PDB entry 5L5O | X-ray diffraction, 2.60 A resolution | chains E and F of the 28 polymer chains in the assembly

# Chain E
Protein: Proteasome subunit alpha type-6
Organism: Saccharomyces cerevisiae (strain ATCC 204508 / S288c)
Notes: EC 3.4.25.1
UniProtKB: P40302 (PSA6_YEAST); residues 0-233 here correspond to UniProt positions 1-234 (UniProt number = residue number + 1)
Sequence (234 residues; row label = number of the first residue in the row; numbering starts at 0):
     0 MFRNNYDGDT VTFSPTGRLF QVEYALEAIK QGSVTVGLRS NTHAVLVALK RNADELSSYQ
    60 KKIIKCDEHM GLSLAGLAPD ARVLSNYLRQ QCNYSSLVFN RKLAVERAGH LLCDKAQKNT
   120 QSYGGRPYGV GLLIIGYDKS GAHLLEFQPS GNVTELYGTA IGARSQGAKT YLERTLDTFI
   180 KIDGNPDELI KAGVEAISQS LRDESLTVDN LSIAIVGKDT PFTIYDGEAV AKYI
Unresolved in the structure: 0-2
Curated features (UniProtKB/Swiss-Prot):
  - modified residue: Ser13 (Phosphoserine)
  - cross-link: Lys190 (Glycyl lysine isopeptide (Lys-Gly) (interchain with G-Cter in ubiquitin))

# Chain F
Protein: Probable proteasome subunit alpha type-7
Organism: Saccharomyces cerevisiae (strain ATCC 204508 / S288c)
Notes: EC 3.4.25.1
UniProtKB: P21242 (PSA7_YEAST); residues -3 to 284 here correspond to UniProt positions 1-288 (UniProt number = residue number + 4)
Sequence (288 residues; numbered -3 to 284; the number before each row is that of its first residue; numbers below 1 keep their minus sign (Met-3 is residue -3)):
    -3 MTSIGTGYDL SNSVFSPDGR NFQVEYAVKA VENGTTSIGI KCNDGVVFAV EKLITSKLLV
    57 PQKNVKIQVV DRHIGCVYSG LIPDGRHLVN RGREEAASFK KLYKTPIPIP AFADRLGQYV
   117 QAHTLYNSVR PFGVSTIFGG VDKNGAHLYM LEPSGSYWGY KGAATGKGRQ SAKAELEKLV
   177 DHHPEGLSAR EAVKQAAKII YLAHEDNKEK DFELEISWCS LSETNGLHKF VKGDLLQEAI
   237 DFAQKEINGD DDEDEDDSDN VMSSDDENAP VATNANATTD QEGDIHLE
Unresolved in the structure: -3 to 1, 245-284
Curated features (UniProtKB/Swiss-Prot):
  - modified residue: Thr-2 (N-acetylthreonine)

# How chain E and chain F interact
Contacting residue pairs (61; chain E residue first):
  Asn4(E) with Leu6(F)
  Tyr5(E) with Asp5(F), hydrogen bond; Leu6(F), hydrophobic
  Thr9(E) with Arg126(F)
  Val10(E) with Asn123(F); Ser124(F); Val125(F); Arg126(F)
  Thr11(E) with Leu6(F); Gln19(F)
  Phe12(E) with Gln19(F); Tyr22(F), hydrophobic; Ala23(F), hydrophobic; Leu77(F), hydrophobic; Arg126(F); Pro127(F)
  Ser13(E) with Tyr22(F)
  Pro14(E) with Tyr22(F), hydrophobic; Lys25(F)
  Thr15(E) with Lys25(F)
  Gly16(E) with Tyr22(F); Lys25(F); Ala26(F)
  Leu18(E) with Leu77(F), hydrophobic; Arg126(F)
  His109(E) with Arg82(F)
  Cys112(E) with Arg82(F)
  Asp113(E) with Arg82(F), salt bridge; Asn86(F)
  Gln116(E) with Pro79(F); Asp80(F); His83(F), hydrogen bond
  Thr119(E) with Arg126(F), hydrogen bond (backbone-side chain)
  Gln120(E) with His119(F); Val125(F); Arg126(F), hydrogen bond (backbone-backbone); Phe128(F)
  Ser121(E) with Ser124(F)
  Tyr122(E) with Ser124(F), hydrogen bond (backbone-backbone)
  Ser149(E) with Pro79(F)
  Gly150(E) with Pro79(F)
  Asn151(E) with Ile78(F); Pro79(F)
  Thr153(E) with Leu55(F); Asn60(F)
  Glu154(E) with Val56(F); Lys59(F); Asn60(F), hydrogen bond (backbone-side chain)
  Leu155(E) with Leu54(F); Leu55(F); Val56(F)
  Tyr156(E) with Leu54(F), hydrogen bond (backbone-backbone); Leu55(F); Val56(F); Pro57(F)
  Gly157(E) with Leu54(F)
  Lys168(E) with Leu54(F)
  Leu171(E) with Leu54(F)
  Glu172(E) with Ser52(F), hydrogen bond; Lys53(F), hydrogen bond (side chain-backbone)
  Leu175(E) with Lys53(F)
Other interface residues (no listed pair), chain E (33 interface residues in all): Arg38, Val152
Other interface residues (no listed pair), chain F (30 interface residues in all): Gly129

# In short
Chain E and chain F form an interface of 33 and 30 residues respectively; the contacts include 9 hydrogen
bonds and 1 salt bridge. Polar contacts include Asp113(E)-Arg82(F), Tyr5(E)-Asp5(F) and Gln116(E)-His83(F).
Chain E is Proteasome subunit alpha type-6 and chain F is Probable proteasome subunit alpha type-7, both from
Saccharomyces cerevisiae (strain ATCC 204508 / S288c); the structure, Yeast 20S proteasome with human beta5i
(1-138) and human beta6 (97-111; 118-133) in complex with epoxyketone ..., was determined by X-ray
diffraction, deposited together with 5L52, 5L54, 5L55, 5L5A, 5L5B, 5L5D and 30 further entries.
